PDB entry 2CW0 | X-ray diffraction, 3.30 A resolution | chains C and F of the 6 polymer chains in the assembly

Chain C:
Molecule: DNA-directed RNA polymerase beta chain
From: Thermus thermophilus
Notes: EC 2.7.7.6
UniProt: Q8RQE9 (RPOB_THET8); numbering as in UniProt (aligned over 1-1119)
Amino-acid sequence (1119 residues; numbered 1 to 1119; the number before each row is that of its first residue):
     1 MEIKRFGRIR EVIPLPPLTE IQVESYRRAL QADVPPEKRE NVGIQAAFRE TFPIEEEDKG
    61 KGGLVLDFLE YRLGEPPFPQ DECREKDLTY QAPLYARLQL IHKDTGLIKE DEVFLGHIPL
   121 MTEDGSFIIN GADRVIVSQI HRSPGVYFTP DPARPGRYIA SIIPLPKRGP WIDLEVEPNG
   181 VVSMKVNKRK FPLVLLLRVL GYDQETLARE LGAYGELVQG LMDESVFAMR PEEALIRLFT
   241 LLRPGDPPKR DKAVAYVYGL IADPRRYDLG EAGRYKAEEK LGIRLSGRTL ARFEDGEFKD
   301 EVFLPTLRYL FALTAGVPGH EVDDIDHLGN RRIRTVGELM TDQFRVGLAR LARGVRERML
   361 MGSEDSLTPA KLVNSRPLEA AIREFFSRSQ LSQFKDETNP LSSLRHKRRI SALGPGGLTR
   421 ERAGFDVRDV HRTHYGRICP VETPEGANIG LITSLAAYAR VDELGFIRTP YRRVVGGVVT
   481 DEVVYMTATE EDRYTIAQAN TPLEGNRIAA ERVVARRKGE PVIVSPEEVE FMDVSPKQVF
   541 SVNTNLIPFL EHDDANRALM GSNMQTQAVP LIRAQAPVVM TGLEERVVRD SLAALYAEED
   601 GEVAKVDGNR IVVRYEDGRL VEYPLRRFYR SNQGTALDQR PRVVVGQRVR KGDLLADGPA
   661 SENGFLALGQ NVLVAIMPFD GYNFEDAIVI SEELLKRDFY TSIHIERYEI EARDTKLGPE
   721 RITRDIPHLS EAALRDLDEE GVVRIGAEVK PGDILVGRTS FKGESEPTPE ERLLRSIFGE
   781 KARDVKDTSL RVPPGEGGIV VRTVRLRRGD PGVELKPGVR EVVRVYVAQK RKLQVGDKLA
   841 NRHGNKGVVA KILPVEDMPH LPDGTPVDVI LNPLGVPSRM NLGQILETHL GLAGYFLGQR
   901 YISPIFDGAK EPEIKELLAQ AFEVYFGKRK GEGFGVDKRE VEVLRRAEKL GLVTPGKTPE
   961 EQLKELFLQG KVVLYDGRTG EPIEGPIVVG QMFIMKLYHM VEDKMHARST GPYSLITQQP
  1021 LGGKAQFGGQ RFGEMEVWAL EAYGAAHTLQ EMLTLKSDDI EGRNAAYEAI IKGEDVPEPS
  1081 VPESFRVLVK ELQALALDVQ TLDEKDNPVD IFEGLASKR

Chain F:
Molecule: RNA polymerase sigma factor rpoD
From: Thermus thermophilus
Notes: EC 2.7.7.6
UniProt: Q5SKW1 (Q5SKW1_THET8); residue numbers follow UniProt; this construct covers 1-423
Amino-acid sequence (423 residues; row label = number of the first residue in the row):
     1 MKKSKRKNAQ AQEAQETEVL VQEEAEELPE FPEGEPDPDL EDPDLALEDD LLDLPEEGEG
    61 LDLEEEEEDL PIPKISTSDP VRQYLHEIGQ VPLLTLEEEV ELARKVEEGM EAIKKLSEIT
   121 GLDPDLIREV VRAKILGSAR VRHIPGLKET LDPKTVEEID QKLKSLPKEH KRYLHIAREG
   181 EAARQHLIEA NLRLVVSIAK KYTGRGLSFL DLIQEGNQGL IRAVEKFEYK RRFKFSTYAT
   241 WWIRQAINRA IADQARTIRI PVHMVETINK LSRTARQLQQ ELGREPTYEE IAEAMGPGWD
   301 AKRVEETLKI AQEPVSLETP IGDEKDSFYG DFIPDEHLPS PVDAATQSLL SEELEKALSK
   361 LSEREAMVLK LRKGLIDGRE HTLEEVGAFF GVTRERIRQI ENKALRKLKY HESRTRKLRD
   421 FLD
Not modelled in the structure: 1-73, 379-383

Chain C / chain F interface:
Pairs across the interface (37):
  Phe114(C) with Leu282(F)
  Ala370(C) with Gln280(F)
  Arg376(C) with Gln279(F), hydrogen bond
  His728(C) with Asp423(F), hydrogen bond (side chain-backbone)
  Leu729(C) with Arg419(F)
  Pro769(C) with Lys373(F)
  Glu770(C) with Leu350(F); Leu354(F)
  Glu771(C) with Asp423(F)
  Leu773(C) with Leu405(F), hydrophobic
  Leu774(C) with Phe421(F), hydrophobic
  Ile777(C) with Leu408(F), hydrophobic; Lys409(F), hydrogen bond (backbone-side chain)
  Phe778(C) with Lys409(F); Arg416(F); Phe421(F), hydrophobic
  Tyr1013(C) with Ile333(F); Pro334(F); Asp335(F), hydrogen bond (backbone-backbone)
  Ser1014(C) with Gly330(F), hydrogen bond (side chain-backbone); Asp331(F); Ile333(F); Asp335(F)
  Leu1015(C) with Leu317(F), hydrophobic; Ile333(F), hydrogen bond (backbone-backbone)
  Ile1016(C) with Leu317(F), hydrophobic; Gly330(F)
  Thr1017(C) with Asp331(F)
  Gln1019(C) with Asp331(F)
  Pro1020(C) with Asp331(F)
  Leu1021(C) with Asp331(F)
  Arg1063(C) with Pro341(F)
  Asn1064(C) with Pro339(F); Pro341(F)
  Tyr1067(C) with Pro341(F), hydrophobic; Ala345(F), hydrophobic
  Lys1072(C) with Ser348(F), hydrogen bond
Interface residues without a listed pair, chain C (28 interface residues in all): Ser375, Glu764, Pro817, Thr1010
Interface residues without a listed pair, chain F (31 interface residues in all): Gly283, Tyr288, Phe332, Glu336, Ser351, Gly374, Ser413, Leu418

Overview:
The interface between chain C and chain F involves 28 residues on one side and 31 on the other; the contacts
include 7 hydrogen bonds. Polar contacts include Arg376(C)-Gln279(F), His728(C)-Asp423(F) and
Ile777(C)-Lys409(F).
Here chain C is DNA-directed RNA polymerase beta chain and chain F is RNA polymerase sigma factor rpoD, both
from Thermus thermophilus. Entry 2CW0 (Crystal structure of Thermus thermophilus RNA polymerase holoenzyme at
3.3 angstroms resolution) was determined by X-ray diffraction (same publication as 1ZYR).
